4X4U - chains A and B of the 3 polymer chains in the assembly; structure by X-ray diffraction, 2.70 A resolution.

# Chain A
Protein: CCA-adding enzyme
Organism: Archaeoglobus fulgidus
Notes: EC 2.7.7.72
UniProt: O28126 (CCA_ARCFU); residue numbers follow UniProt; this construct covers 1-437
Amino-acid sequence (457 residues; each row starts with the number of its first residue):
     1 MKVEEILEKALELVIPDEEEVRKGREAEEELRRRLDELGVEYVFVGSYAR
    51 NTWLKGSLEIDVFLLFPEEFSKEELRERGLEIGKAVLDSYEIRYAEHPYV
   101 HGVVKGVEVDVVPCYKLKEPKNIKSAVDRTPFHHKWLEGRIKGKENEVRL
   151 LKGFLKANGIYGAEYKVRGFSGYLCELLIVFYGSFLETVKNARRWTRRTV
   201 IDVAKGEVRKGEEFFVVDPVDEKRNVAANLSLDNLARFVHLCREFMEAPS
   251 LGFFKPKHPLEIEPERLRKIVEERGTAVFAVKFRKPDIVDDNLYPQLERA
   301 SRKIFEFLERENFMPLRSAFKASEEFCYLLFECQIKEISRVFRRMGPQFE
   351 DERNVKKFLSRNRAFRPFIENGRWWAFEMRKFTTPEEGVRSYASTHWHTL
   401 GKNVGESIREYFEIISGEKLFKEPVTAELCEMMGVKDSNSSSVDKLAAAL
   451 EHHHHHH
Not modelled in the structure: 95-96, 438-457
Sequence notes: expression tag (438-457)
Small-molecule neighbours: AMP-CPP (APC; diphosphomethylphosphonic acid adenosyl ester): Gly46, Ser47, Arg50, Thr52, Trp53, Leu54, Ser57, Glu59, Asp61, Thr130, His133, Lys152, Tyr161, Ser171, Gly172, Tyr173, Arg224
Curated features (UniProtKB/Swiss-Prot):
  - binding site (ATP): Ser47, Arg50, His133, Lys152, Tyr161
  - binding site (CTP): Ser47, Arg50, His133, Lys152, Tyr161
  - binding site (Mg(2+)): Glu59, Asp61, Asp110
  - mutagenesis: Arg50 (R50A: High decrease in both AMP and CMP incorporation), Asp110 (D110A: High decrease in both AMP and CMP incorporation), His133 (H133A: No decrease in both AMP and CMP incorporation), Arg299 to Arg302 (Does not affect the CCA tRNA nucleotidyltransferase activity, while the CCACCA tRNA nucleotidyltransferase activity is strongly reduced)
What the authors report for this chain:
  - binding site for human MenBeta minihelix (chain B): His97, Tyr99, Arg129
  - conformationally variable residues (order/disorder transition): Ala95
  - mutagenesis - R299A/R302A (10-100x): decreased catalytic activity on unstable arginyl-tRNATCG minihelix
  - catalytic residues: Asp110, Arg224 (citing earlier work)

# Chain B
Molecule: human MenBeta minihelix
Sequence (37 nucleotides; each row starts with the number of its first residue):
     1 GGCGCUGCGGGGUUCGAGUCCCCGCAGUGUUGCCACC
Not modelled in the structure: 25-30
Small-molecule neighbours: AMP-CPP (APC; diphosphomethylphosphonic acid adenosyl ester): C34, C36, C37

# Interface between chain A and chain B
Pairs across the interface - 57 pairs, chain A then chain B:
  Asp61(A) - C36(B)  hydrogen bond to the sugar
  Phe63(A) - C36(B)  base contact
  Tyr94(A) - C36(B)  phosphate contact
  His97(A) - A35(B)  hydrogen bond to the base
  His97(A) - C36(B)  base contact
  Pro98(A) - C36(B)  base contact
  Tyr99(A) - C36(B)  base contact
  Asp110(A) - C36(B)  sugar contact
  Val112(A) - C36(B)  base contact
  Ala126(A) - A35(B)  base contact
  Ala126(A) - C37(B)  base contact
  Val127(A) - A35(B)  base contact
  Val127(A) - C36(B)  base contact
  Val127(A) - C37(B)  sugar contact
  Arg129(A) - C37(B)  hydrogen bond to the base
  Thr130(A) - C37(B)  hydrogen bond to the sugar
  Ala163(A) - C34(B)  sugar contact
  Glu164(A) - C34(B)  sugar contact
  Glu164(A) - A35(B)  phosphate contact
  Tyr165(A) - G2(B)  base contact
  Tyr165(A) - C3(B)  base contact
  Tyr165(A) - C33(B)  hydrogen bond to the base
  Tyr165(A) - C34(B)  sugar contact
  Arg224(A) - C33(B)  salt bridge to the phosphate
  Arg224(A) - C34(B)  salt bridge to the phosphate
  Arg224(A) - C37(B)  base contact
  Ala228(A) - C33(B)  sugar contact
  Asn229(A) - C33(B)  hydrogen bond to the sugar
  Asn229(A) - C34(B)  sugar contact
  Asp291(A) - C34(B)  hydrogen bond to the sugar
  Asp291(A) - A35(B)  phosphate contact
  Asn292(A) - G1(B)  hydrogen bond to the base
  Asn292(A) - G2(B)  hydrogen bond to the sugar
  Pro295(A) - C3(B)  sugar contact
  Gln296(A) - G2(B)  hydrogen bond to the phosphate
  Gln296(A) - C3(B)  sugar contact
  Arg299(A) - C3(B)  phosphate contact
  Arg299(A) - G4(B)  salt bridge to the phosphate
  Arg302(A) - G4(B)  salt bridge to the phosphate
  Lys303(A) - C22(B)  salt bridge to the phosphate
  Arg310(A) - C21(B)  sugar contact
  Arg344(A) - U14(B)  sugar contact
  Met345(A) - C15(B)  hydrogen bond to the base
  Gly346(A) - C15(B)  base contact
  Pro347(A) - C15(B)  base contact
  Asn354(A) - C15(B)  hydrogen bond to the sugar
  Lys357(A) - C15(B)  hydrogen bond to the sugar
  Lys357(A) - G16(B)  salt bridge to the phosphate
  Phe358(A) - C15(B)  hydrogen bond to the sugar
  His396(A) - C21(B)  sugar contact
  His398(A) - C23(B)  salt bridge to the phosphate
  His398(A) - G24(B)  salt bridge to the phosphate
  Thr399(A) - C22(B)  hydrogen bond to the phosphate
  Thr399(A) - C23(B)  hydrogen bond to the phosphate
  Gly401(A) - C3(B)  phosphate contact
  Lys402(A) - G2(B)  salt bridge to the phosphate
  Lys402(A) - C3(B)  hydrogen bond to the phosphate
Also at the interface, not in a pair above, chain A (42 interface residues in all): Val226, Arg363, Tyr392, Asn403
Also at the interface, not in a pair above, chain B (18 interface residues in all): C20, G32

# In short
42 residues of chain A and 18 residues of chain B are in contact; the contacts include 17 hydrogen bonds and 9
salt bridges. Polar contacts include His97(A)-A35(B), Arg129(A)-C37(B) and Tyr165(A)-C33(B). The paper reports
catalytic residues Asp110(A) and Arg224(A); R299A/R302A of chain A reduce catalytic activity on unstable
arginyl-tRNATCG minihelix.
Chain A is CCA-adding enzyme (Archaeoglobus fulgidus) and chain B is human MenBeta minihelix; the structure,
Crystal structure of the A.fulgidus CCA-adding enzyme in complex with a human MenBeta minihelix ending in ...,
was determined by X-ray diffraction, deposited together with 4X4N, 4X4O, 4X4P, 4X4Q, 4X4R, 4X4S, 4X4T and
4X4V.
